6DDU - chain A; structure by X-ray diffraction, 2.67 A resolution.

Chain A:
Protein: Beta-mannosidase
From: Mus musculus
Notes: EC 3.2.1.25
Reference sequence: Q8K2I4 (MANBA_MOUSE); residues 22-879 here = UniProt positions 22-879
Chain sequence (868 residues; row label = number of the first residue in the row):
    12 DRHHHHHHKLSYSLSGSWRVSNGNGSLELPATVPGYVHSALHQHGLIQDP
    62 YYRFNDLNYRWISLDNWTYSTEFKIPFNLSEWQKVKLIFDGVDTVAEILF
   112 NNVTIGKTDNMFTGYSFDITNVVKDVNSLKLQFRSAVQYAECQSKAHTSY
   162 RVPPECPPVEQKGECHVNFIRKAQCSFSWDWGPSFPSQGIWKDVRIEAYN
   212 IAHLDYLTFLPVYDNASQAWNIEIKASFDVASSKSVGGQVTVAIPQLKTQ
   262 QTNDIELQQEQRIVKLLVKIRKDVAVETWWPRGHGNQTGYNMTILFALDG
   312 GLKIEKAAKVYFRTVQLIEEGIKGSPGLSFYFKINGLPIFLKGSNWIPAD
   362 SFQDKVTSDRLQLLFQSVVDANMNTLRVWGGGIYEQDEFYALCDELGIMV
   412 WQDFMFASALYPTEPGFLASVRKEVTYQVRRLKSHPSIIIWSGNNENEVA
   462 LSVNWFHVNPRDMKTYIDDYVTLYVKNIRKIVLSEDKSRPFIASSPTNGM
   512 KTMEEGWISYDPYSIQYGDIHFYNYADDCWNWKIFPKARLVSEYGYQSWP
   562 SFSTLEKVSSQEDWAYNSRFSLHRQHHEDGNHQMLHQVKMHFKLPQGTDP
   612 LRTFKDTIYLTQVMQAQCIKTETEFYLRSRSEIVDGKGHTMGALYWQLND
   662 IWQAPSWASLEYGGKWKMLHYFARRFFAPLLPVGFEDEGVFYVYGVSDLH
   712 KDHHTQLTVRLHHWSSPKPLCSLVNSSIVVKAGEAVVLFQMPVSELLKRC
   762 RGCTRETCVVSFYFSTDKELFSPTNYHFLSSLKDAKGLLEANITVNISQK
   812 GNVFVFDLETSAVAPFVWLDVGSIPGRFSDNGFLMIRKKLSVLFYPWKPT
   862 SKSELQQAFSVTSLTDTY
Unresolved in the structure: 12-17
Sequence notes: expression tag (12-21)
Disulfides: C167-C176, C540-C629, C732-C761, C764-C769
Glycans and other covalent adducts: N-acetylglucosamine (NAG) linked to N35, N77, N297, N302; glycan linked to N113, N803
Metal / ion sites: Ca2+: T508, N509, P523, S525, Y528, D530
Small-molecule neighbours: beta-D-mannopyranose (BMA): W190, D191, W192, W390, S419, N456, E457, Y534, E554, W657, W668

In short:
Bound to chain A: beta-D-mannopyranose. N-acetylglucosamine is covalently linked to N35, N77, N297 and N302.
T508, N509, P523, S525, Y528 and D530 form the Ca2+ site.
Chain A is Beta-mannosidase (Mus musculus); the structure, mouse beta-mannosidase bound to beta-D-mannose
(MANBA), was determined by X-ray diffraction together with 6DDT from the same study.
